6XZV - chains A and B; structure by X-ray diffraction, 2.30 A resolution.

== Chain A ==
Name: Vitamin D3 receptor A
Organism: Danio rerio
UniProt: Q9PTN2 (VDRA_DANRE); numbering as in UniProt (aligned over 156-453)
Amino-acid sequence (302 residues; each row starts with the number of its first residue):
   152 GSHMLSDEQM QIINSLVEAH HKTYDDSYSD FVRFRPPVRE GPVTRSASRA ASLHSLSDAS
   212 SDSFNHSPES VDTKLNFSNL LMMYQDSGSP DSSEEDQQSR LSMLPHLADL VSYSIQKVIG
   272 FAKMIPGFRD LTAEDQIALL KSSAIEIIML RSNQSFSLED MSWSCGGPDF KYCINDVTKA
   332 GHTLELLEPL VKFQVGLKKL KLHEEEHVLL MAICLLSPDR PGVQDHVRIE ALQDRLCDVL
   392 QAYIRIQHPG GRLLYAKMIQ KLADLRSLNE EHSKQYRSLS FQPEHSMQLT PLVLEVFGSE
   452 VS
Unresolved in the structure: 152-153, 191-250, 401-403, 453
Construct notes: expression tag (152-155)
Ligand contacts: 1,25 dihydroxy vitamin d3 (VDX; 5-{2-[1-(5-hydroxy-1,5-dimethyl-hexyl)-7a-methyl-octahydro-inden-4-ylidene]-ethylidene}-4-methylene-cyclohexane-1,3-diol): Tyr175, Tyr179, Phe182, Leu255, Leu258, Leu261, Val262, Ser265, Ile296, Ile299, Met300, Arg302, Ser303, Ser306, Trp314, Cys316, Tyr323, Val328, Ala331, His333, Leu337, Leu338, Leu341, His423, Tyr427, Leu430, Val444, Phe448

== Chain B ==
Name: Ura-uia-url-ury-urv-uzn-lys
Amino-acid sequence (7 residues; numbered 1 to 7; the number before each row is that of its first residue):
     1 XXXXXXK
Modified / non-standard residues: G2Z ([(2S)-2-azanylpropyl]carbamic acid) at position 1, UIA ([(2R)-1-azanylpropan-2-yl]carbamic acid) at position 2, URL ([(2S)-2-azanyl-4-methyl-pentyl]carbamic acid) at position 3, MFH ([(2S)-2-azanyl-3-(4-hydroxyphenyl)propyl]carbamic acid) at position 4, URV ([(2S)-2-azanyl-3-methyl-butyl]carbamic acid) at position 5, UZN ([(2S)-2-azanylhexyl]carbamic acid) at position 6

== How chain A and chain B interact ==
Pairs across the interface (10; chain A residue first):
  Ile270(A) - URL_3(B)
  Lys274(A) - URV_5(B)  hydrogen bond (side chain-backbone)
  Ala284(A) - MFH_4(B)
  Gln287(A) - UZN_6(B)
  Ile288(A) - URL_3(B)
  Ile288(A) - UZN_6(B)
  Leu291(A) - UZN_6(B)
  Glu446(A) - UIA_2(B)
  Glu446(A) - URL_3(B)  hydrogen bond (side chain-backbone)
  Val447(A) - URL_3(B)
Interface residues without a listed pair, chain A (11 interface residues in all): Phe279, Lys292, Leu443
Interface residues without a listed pair, chain B (6 interface residues in all): G2Z_1

== Overview ==
The interface between chain A and chain B involves 11 residues on one side and 6 on the other, with 2 hydrogen
bonds. Polar contacts include Lys274(A)-URV_5(B) and Glu446(A)-URL_3(B). Chain A binds 1,25 dihydroxy vitamin
d3.
Here chain A is Vitamin D3 receptor A (Danio rerio) and chain B is Ura-uia-url-ury-urv-uzn-lys. Entry 6XZV
(Structure of zVDR LBD-Calcitriol in complex with chimera 18) was determined by X-ray diffraction (same
publication as 6XZH, 6XZI, 6XZJ, 6XZK and 6HFA).
